PDB entry 7MT3 | electron microscopy, 2.80 A resolution | chains A and N of the 54 polymer chains in the assembly

[Chain A]
Molecule: 23S rRNA
Organism: Mycobacterium tuberculosis (strain ATCC 25618 / H37Rv)
Sequence (3138 nucleotides; numbered 1 to 3138; the number before each row is that of its first residue):
     1 UUGUAAGUGUCUAAGGGCGCAUGGUGGAUGCCUUGGCAUCGAGAGCCGAU
    51 GAAGGACGUGGGAGGCUGCGAUAUGCCUCGGGGAGCUGUCAACCGAGCGU
   101 GGAUCCGAGGAUUUCCGAAUGGGGAAACCCAGCACGAGUGAUGUCGUGCU
   151 ACCCGCAUCUGAAUAUAUAGGGUGCGGGAGGGAACGCGGGGAAGUGAAAC
   201 AUCUCAGUACCCGUAGGAGGAGAAAACAAUUGUGAUUCCGCAAGUAGUGG
   251 CGAGCGAACGCGGAACAGGCUAAACCGCACGCAUGGGUAACCGGGUAGGG
   301 GUUGUGUGUGCGGGGUUGUGGGAGGAUAUGUCUCAGCGCUACCCGGCUGA
   351 GAGGCAGUCAGAAAGUGUCGUGGUUAGCGGAAGUGGCCUGGGAUGGUCUG
   401 CCGUAGACGGUGAGAGCCCGGUACGCGAAAACCCGGCACCUGCCUAGUAU
   451 CAAUUCCCGAGUAGCAGCGGGCCCGUGGAAUCCGCUGUGAAUCCGCCGGG
   501 ACCACCCGGUAAGCCUAAAUACUCCUCGAUGACCGAUAGCGGAUUAGUAC
   551 CGUGAGGGAAUGGUGAAAAGUACCCCGGGAGGGGAGUGAAAGAGUACCUG
   601 AAACCGUGUGCCUACAAUCCGUCAGAGCCUCCUUUUCCUCUCCGGAGGAG
   651 GGUGGUGAUGGCGUGCCUUUUGAAGAAUGAGCCUGCGAGUCAGGGACAUG
   701 UCGCAAGGUUAACCCGUGUGGGGUAGCCGCAGCGAAAGCGAGUCUGAAUA
   751 GGGCGACCCACACGCGCAUACGCGCGUGUGAAUAGUGGCGUGUUCUGGAC
   801 CCGAAGCGGAGUGAUCUACCCAUGGCCAGGGUGAAGCGCGGGUAAGACCG
   851 CGUGGAGGCCCGAACCCACUUAGGUUGAAGACUGAGGGGAUGAGCUGUGG
   901 GUAGGGGUGAAAGGCCAAUCAAACUCCGUGAUAGCUGGUUCUCCCCGAAA
   951 UGCAUUUAGGUGCAGCGUUGCGUGGUUCACCGCGGAGGUAGAGCUACUGG
  1001 AUGGCCGAUGGGCCCUACUAGGUUACUGACGUCAGCCAAACUCCGAAUGC
  1051 CGUGGUGUAAAGCGUGGCAGUGAGACGGCGGGGGAUAAGCUCCGUACGUC
  1101 GAAAGGGAAACAGCCCAGAUCGCCGGCUAAGGCCCCCAAGCGUGUGCUAA
  1151 GUGGGAAAGGAUGUGCAGUCGCAAAGACAACCAGGAGGUUGGCUUAGAAG
  1201 CAGCCACCCUUGAAAGAGUGCGUAAUAGCUCACUGGUCAAGUGAUUGUGC
  1251 GCCGAUAAUGUAGCGGGGCUCAAGCACACCGCCGAAGCCGCGGCACAUCC
  1301 ACCUUGUGGUGGGUGUGGGUAGGGGAGCGUCCCUCAUUCAGCGAAGCCAC
  1351 CGGGUGACCGGUGGUGGAGGGUGGGGGAGUGAGAAUGCAGGCAUGAGUAG
  1401 CGACAAGGCAAGUGAGAACCUUGCCCGCCGAAAGACCAAGGGUUCCUGGG
  1451 CCAGGCCAGUCCGCCCAGGGUGAGUCGGGACCUAAGGCGAGGCCGACAGG
  1501 CGUAGUCGAUGGACAACGGGUUGAUAUUCCCGUACCCGUGUGUGGGCGCC
  1551 CGUGACGAAUCAGCGGUACUAACCACCCAAAACCGGAUCGAUCACUCCCC
  1601 UUCGGGGGUGUGGAGUUCUGGGGCUGCGUGGGAACUUCGCUGGUAGUAGU
  1651 CAAGCGAAGGGGUGACGCAGGAAGGUAGCCGUACCAGUCAGUGGUAACAC
  1701 UGGGGCAAGCCGGUAGGGAGAGCGAUAGGCAAAUCCGUCGCUCACUAAUC
  1751 CUGAGAGGUGACGCAUAGCCGGUUGAGGCGAAUUCGGUGAUCCUCUGCUG
  1801 CCAAGAAAAGCCUCUAGCGAGCACACACACGGCCCGUACCCCAAACCGAC
  1851 ACAGGUGGUCAGGUAGAGCAUACCAAGGCGUACGAGAUAACUAUGGUUAA
  1901 GGAACUCGGCAAAAUGCCCCCGUAACUUCGGGAGAAGGGGGACCGGAAUA
  1951 UCGUGAACACCCUUGCGGUGGGAGCGGGAUCCGGUCGCAGAAACCAGUGA
  2001 GGAGCGACUGUUUACUAAAAACACAGGUCCGUGCGAAGUCGCAAGACGAU
  2051 GUAUACGGACUGACGCCUGCCCGGUGCUGGAAGGUUAAGAGGACCCGUUA
  2101 ACCCGCAAGGGUGAAGCGGAGAAUUUAAGCCCCAGUAAACGGCGGUGGUA
  2151 ACUAUAACCAUCCUAAGGUAGCGAAAUUCCUUGUCGGGUAAGUUCCGACC
  2201 UGCACGAAUGGCGUAACGACUUCUCAACUGUCUCAACCAUAGACUCGGCG
  2251 AAAUUGCACUACGAGUAAAGAUGCUCGUUACGCGCGGCAGGACGAAAAGA
  2301 CCCCGGGACCUUCACUACAACUUGGUAUUGAUGUUCGGUACGGUUUGUGU
  2351 AGGAUAGGUGGGAGACUGUGAAACCUCGACGCCAGUUGGGGCGGAGUCGU
  2401 UGUUGAAAUACCACUCUGAUCGUAUUGGGCAUCUAACCUCGAACCCUGAA
  2451 UCGGGUUUAGGGACAGUGCCUGGCGGGUAGUUUAACUGGGGCGGUUGCCU
  2501 CCUAAAAUGUAACGGAGGCGCCCAAAGGUUCCCUCAACCUGGACGGCAAU
  2551 CAGGUGGCGAGUGUAAAUGCACAAGGGAGCUUGACUGCGAGACUUACAAG
  2601 UCAAGCAGGGACGAAAGUCGGGAUUAGUGAUCCGGCACCCCCGAGUGGAA
  2651 GGGGUGUCGCUCAACGGAUAAAAGGUACCCCGGGGAUAACAGGCUGAUCU
  2701 UCCCCAAGAGUCCAUAUCGACGGGAUGGUUUGGCACCUCGAUGUCGGCUC
  2751 GUCGCAUCCUGGGGCUGGAGCAGGUCCCAAGGGUUGGGCUGUUCGCCCAU
  2801 UAAAGCGGCACGCGAGCUGGGUUUAGAACGUCGUGAGACAGUUCGGUCUC
  2851 UAUCCGCCGCGCGCGUCAGAAACUUGAGGAAACCUGUCCCUAGUACGAGA
  2901 GGACCGGGACGGACGAACCUCUGGUGCACCAGUUGUCCCGCCAGGGGCAC
  2951 CGCUGGAUAGCCACGUUCGGUCAGGAUAACCGCUGAAAGCAUCUAAGCGG
  3001 GAAACCUUCUCCAAGAUCAGGUUUCUCACCCACUUGGUGGGAUAAGGCCC
  3051 CCCGCAGAACACGGGUUCAAUAGGUCAGACCUGGAAGCUCAGUAAUGGGU
  3101 GUAGGGAACUGGUGCUAACCGGCCGAAAACUUACAACA
Disordered / not traced: 1-4, 1013-1022, 3133-3138
Modified / non-standard residues: 5MU (5-methyluridine 5'-monophosphate) at position 2177; OMG (o2'-methylguanosine-5'-monophosphate) at position 2791
Ion coordination: Mg2+ site 1: C31, G1370; Mg2+ site 2: C46, G217; Mg2+ site 3: G60, G65, U89; Mg2+ site 4 near U72 (its only coordinating residue here); Mg2+ site 5 near U120 (its only coordinating residue here); Mg2+ site 6: A162, U166; Mg2+ site 7: G194, U2481; Mg2+ site 8 near G194 (its only coordinating residue here); Mg2+ site 9: A199, C200; Mg2+ site 10 near G220 (its only coordinating residue here); Mg2+ site 11 near C251 (its only coordinating residue here); Mg2+ site 12: G379, G421; 147 more Mg2+ sites not listed

[Chain N]
Name: 50S ribosomal protein L17
Organism: Mycobacterium tuberculosis (strain ATCC 25618 / H37Rv)
UniProtKB: P9WHD3 (RL17_MYCTU); residues 1-180 here = UniProt positions 1-180
Sequence (180 residues; row label = number of the first residue in the row):
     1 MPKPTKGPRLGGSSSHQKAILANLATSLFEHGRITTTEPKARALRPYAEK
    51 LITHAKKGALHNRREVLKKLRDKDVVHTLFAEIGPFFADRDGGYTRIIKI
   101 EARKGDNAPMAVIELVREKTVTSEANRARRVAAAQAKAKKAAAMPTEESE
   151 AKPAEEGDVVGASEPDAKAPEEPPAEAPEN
Disordered / not traced: 1, 118-180

[How chain A and chain N interact]
Residue-residue contacts (113):
  A1406(A) - His16(N)  stacking on the base
  A1406(A) - Ala19(N)  base contact
  G1407(A) - His16(N)  sugar contact
  G1407(A) - Asn23(N)  base contact
  G1408(A) - Leu24(N)  sugar contact
  C1409(A) - Leu24(N)  sugar contact
  C1409(A) - Ser27(N)  sugar contact
  C1409(A) - His31(N)  sugar contact
  C1409(A) - Ile34(N)  phosphate contact
  C1409(A) - Thr35(N)  phosphate contact
  C1409(A) - Thr36(N)  hydrogen bond to the phosphate
  A1410(A) - His31(N)  sugar contact
  A1410(A) - Ile34(N)  phosphate contact
  A1410(A) - Thr35(N)  hydrogen bond to the phosphate
  G1416(A) - Lys104(N)  hydrogen bond to the sugar
  A1418(A) - Arg103(N)  sugar contact
  A1418(A) - Lys104(N)  phosphate contact
  A1418(A) - Gly105(N)  hydrogen bond to the base
  A1418(A) - Asp106(N)  base contact
  C1425(A) - Asn23(N)  hydrogen bond to the sugar
  C1426(A) - Ala19(N)  sugar contact
  C1426(A) - Asn23(N)  hydrogen bond to the sugar
  C1426(A) - Arg71(N)  sugar contact
  A1690(A) - Lys73(N)  sugar contact
  G1691(A) - Lys73(N)  phosphate contact
  G1691(A) - Asp74(N)  hydrogen bond to the base
  G1691(A) - His77(N)  stacking on the base
  U1692(A) - Leu60(N)  phosphate contact
  U1692(A) - Arg63(N)  hydrogen bond to the sugar
  U1692(A) - Arg64(N)  hydrogen bond to the base
  U1692(A) - Leu67(N)  base contact
  U1692(A) - Lys73(N)  hydrogen bond to the base
  G1693(A) - Leu60(N)  phosphate contact
  G1693(A) - Arg64(N)  hydrogen bond to the base
  G1884(A) - Asp106(N)  hydrogen bond to the sugar
  A1885(A) - Asp106(N)  sugar contact
  A1885(A) - Ala108(N)  sugar contact
  A1885(A) - Pro109(N)  sugar contact
  G1886(A) - Thr37(N)  hydrogen bond to the phosphate
  G1886(A) - Pro39(N)  phosphate contact
  G1886(A) - Lys40(N)  phosphate contact
  A1887(A) - Pro8(N)  base contact
  U1888(A) - Lys6(N)  phosphate contact
  U1888(A) - Gly7(N)  sugar contact
  A2239(A) - Arg9(N)  salt bridge to the phosphate
  U2240(A) - Pro8(N)  phosphate contact
  U2240(A) - Arg9(N)  hydrogen bond to the phosphate
  U2240(A) - Gly12(N)  phosphate contact
  A2241(A) - Gly12(N)  phosphate contact
  C2246(A) - Asn107(N)  sugar contact
  G2247(A) - Gly105(N)  hydrogen bond to the base
  G2247(A) - Asp106(N)  base contact
  G2247(A) - Asn107(N)  hydrogen bond to the sugar
  C2927(A) - Arg9(N)  hydrogen bond to the sugar
  C2927(A) - Ser14(N)  hydrogen bond to the base
  A2928(A) - Pro2(N)  base contact
  A2928(A) - Lys3(N)  base contact
  A2928(A) - Pro4(N)  base contact
  A2928(A) - Thr5(N)  hydrogen bond to the base
  A2928(A) - Arg9(N)  salt bridge to the phosphate
  A2928(A) - Ser14(N)  phosphate contact
  A2928(A) - Gln17(N)  base contact
  A2928(A) - Leu21(N)  base contact
  A2928(A) - Tyr47(N)  base contact
  C2939(A) - Lys73(N)  sugar contact
  G2940(A) - Lys73(N)  phosphate contact
  A2943(A) - Arg64(N)  base contact
  G2944(A) - Arg64(N)  hydrogen bond to the sugar
  G2945(A) - Lys68(N)  phosphate contact
  G2946(A) - Lys68(N)  sugar contact
  G2946(A) - Arg71(N)  sugar contact
  G2947(A) - Lys18(N)  salt bridge to the phosphate
  G2947(A) - Arg71(N)  sugar contact
  C2948(A) - Ser15(N)  phosphate contact
  C3051(A) - Lys99(N)  salt bridge to the phosphate
  C3052(A) - Arg42(N)  salt bridge to the phosphate
  C3052(A) - Lys99(N)  salt bridge to the phosphate
  C3053(A) - Arg42(N)  salt bridge to the phosphate
  G3057(A) - Lys6(N)  base contact
  G3073(A) - Pro46(N)  phosphate contact
  G3073(A) - Gly93(N)  base contact
  G3074(A) - Pro46(N)  phosphate contact
  G3074(A) - Glu49(N)  hydrogen bond to the sugar
  G3074(A) - Lys50(N)  phosphate contact
  G3074(A) - Asp91(N)  hydrogen bond to the base
  G3074(A) - Gly92(N)  sugar contact
  G3074(A) - Gly93(N)  hydrogen bond to the sugar
  U3075(A) - Glu49(N)  phosphate contact
  U3075(A) - Lys50(N)  salt bridge to the phosphate
  U3075(A) - Thr53(N)  hydrogen bond to the phosphate
  U3075(A) - Gly92(N)  sugar contact
  C3076(A) - Lys57(N)  salt bridge to the phosphate
  A3085(A) - His61(N)  hydrogen bond to the base
  A3086(A) - Arg64(N)  sugar contact
  G3104(A) - His61(N)  phosphate contact
  G3105(A) - His61(N)  salt bridge to the phosphate
  G3105(A) - Glu65(N)  phosphate contact
  G3106(A) - His54(N)  salt bridge to the phosphate
  A3107(A) - Pro2(N)  sugar contact
  A3107(A) - Lys3(N)  sugar contact
  A3107(A) - Pro4(N)  base contact
  A3107(A) - Lys50(N)  phosphate contact
  A3108(A) - Lys3(N)  sugar contact
  A3108(A) - Pro4(N)  base contact
  C3115(A) - Arg90(N)  hydrogen bond to the phosphate
  C3115(A) - Asp91(N)  base contact
  C3115(A) - Gly92(N)  hydrogen bond to the sugar
  C3115(A) - Gly93(N)  hydrogen bond to the sugar
  U3116(A) - Arg45(N)  hydrogen bond to the base
  U3116(A) - Gly93(N)  sugar contact
  U3116(A) - Thr95(N)  hydrogen bond to the sugar
  U3116(A) - Arg96(N)  sugar contact
  A3117(A) - Arg96(N)  salt bridge to the phosphate
Also at the interface, not in a pair above, chain A (57 interface residues in all): C1419, G1427, C1457, G3054, C3055, G3087
Also at the interface, not in a pair above, chain N (69 interface residues in all): Leu10, Ser13, Ile20, Arg33, Ala43, Asn62, Tyr94, Ile97, Val116

[Summary]
57 residues of chain A and 69 residues of chain N are in contact, with 30 hydrogen bonds, 12 salt bridges and
2 aromatic stacking contacts. Polar pairs include A1418(A)-Gly105(N), G1691(A)-Asp74(N) and U1692(A)-Arg64(N).
C31(A) and G1370(A) form the Mg2+ site 1.
Chain A is 23S rRNA and chain N is 50S ribosomal protein L17, both from Mycobacterium tuberculosis (strain
ATCC 25618 / H37Rv); the structure, Mtb 70S with P/E tRNA, was determined by electron microscopy together with
7MSC, 7MSH, 7MSM, 7MSZ, 7MT2 and 7MT7 from the same study.
